Entry 6T8I (X-ray diffraction, 1.40 A resolution); this record covers chain A.

# Chain A
Name: Endo-beta-N-acetylglucosaminidase F1
Source organism: Bacteroides thetaiotaomicron (strain ATCC 29148 / DSM 2079 / NCTC 10582 / E50 / VPI-5482)
UniProtKB: Q8A0N4 (Q8A0N4_BACTN); residue numbers follow UniProt; this construct covers 27-476
Sequence (451 residues; row label = number of the first residue in the row):
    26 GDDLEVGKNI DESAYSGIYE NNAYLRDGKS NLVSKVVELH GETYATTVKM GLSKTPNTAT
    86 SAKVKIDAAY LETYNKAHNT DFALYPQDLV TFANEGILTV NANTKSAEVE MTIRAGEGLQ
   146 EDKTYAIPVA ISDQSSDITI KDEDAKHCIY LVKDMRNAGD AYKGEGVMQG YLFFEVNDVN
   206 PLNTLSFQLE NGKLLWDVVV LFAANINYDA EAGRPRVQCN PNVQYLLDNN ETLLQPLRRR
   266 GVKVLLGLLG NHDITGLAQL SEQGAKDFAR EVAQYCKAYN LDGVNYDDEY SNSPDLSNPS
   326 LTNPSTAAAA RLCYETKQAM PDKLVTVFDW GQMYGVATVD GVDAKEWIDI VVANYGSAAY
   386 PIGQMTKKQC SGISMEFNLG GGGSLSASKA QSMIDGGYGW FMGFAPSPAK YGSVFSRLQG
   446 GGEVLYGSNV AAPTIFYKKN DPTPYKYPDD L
Unresolved in the structure: 26-42
Sequence notes: expression tag (26)
From the paper describing this entry:
  - mutagenesis - Y69A, Y95A, Y99A, H103A, F107A, S432A: unchanged catalytic activity
  - mutagenesis - N230A, N245A, H277A: decreased catalytic activity on RNaseB
  - mutagenesis - N230A, N245A, H277A: decreased catalytic activity on IgG
  - mutagenesis - E200A, N202A: decreased catalytic activity

# Summary
The paper reports that N230A, N245A and H277A reduce catalytic activity on RNaseB; N230A, N245A and H277A
reduce catalytic activity on IgG; 11 substitutions were tested in all.
Chain A is Endo-beta-N-acetylglucosaminidase F1 (Bacteroides thetaiotaomicron (strain ATCC 29148 / DSM 2079 /
NCTC 10582 / E50 / VPI-5482)); the structure, Crystal structure of wild type EndoBT-3987 from Bacteroides
thetaiotamicron VPI-5482, was determined by X-ray diffraction (same publication as 6T8K, 6T8L, 6TCV and 6TCW).
